Entry 1XU5 (X-ray diffraction, 1.96 A resolution); this record covers chains C and E of the 6 polymer chains in the assembly.

[Chain C]
Name: Methane monooxygenase component A beta chain
Source organism: Methylococcus capsulatus
Notes: EC 1.14.13.25; fragment: beta subunit
UniProtKB: P18798 (MEMB_METCA); numbering as in UniProt (aligned over 1-389)
Sequence (389 residues; numbered 1 to 389; the number before each row is that of its first residue):
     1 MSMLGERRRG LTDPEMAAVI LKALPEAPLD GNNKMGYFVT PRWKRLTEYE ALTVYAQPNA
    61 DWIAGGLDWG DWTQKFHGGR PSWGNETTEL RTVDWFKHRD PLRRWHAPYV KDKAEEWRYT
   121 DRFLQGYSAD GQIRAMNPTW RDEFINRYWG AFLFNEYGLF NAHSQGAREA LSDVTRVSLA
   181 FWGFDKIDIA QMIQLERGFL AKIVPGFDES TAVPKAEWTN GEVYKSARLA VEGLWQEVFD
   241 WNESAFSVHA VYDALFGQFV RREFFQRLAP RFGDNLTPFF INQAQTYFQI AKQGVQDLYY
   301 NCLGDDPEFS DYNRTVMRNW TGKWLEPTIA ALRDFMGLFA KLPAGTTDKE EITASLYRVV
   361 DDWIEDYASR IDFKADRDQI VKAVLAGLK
Disordered / not traced: 1

[Chain E]
Name: Methane monooxygenase component A gamma chain
Source organism: Methylococcus capsulatus
Notes: EC 1.14.13.25; fragment: gamma subunit
UniProtKB: P11987 (MEMG_METCA); residues 1-170 here correspond to UniProt positions 0-169 (UniProt number = residue number - 1)
Sequence (170 residues; numbered 1 to 170; the number before each row is that of its first residue):
     1 MAKLGIHSND TRDAWVNKIA QLNTLEKAAE MLKQFRMDHT TPFRNSYELD NDYLWIEAKL
    61 EEKVAVLKAR AFNEVDFRHK TAFGEDAKSV LDGTVAKMNA AKDKWEAEKI HIGFRQAYKP
   121 PIMPVNYFLD GERQLGTRLM ELRNLNYYDT PLEELRKQRG VRVVHLQSPH
Disordered / not traced: 1-2, 169-170

[How chain C and chain E interact]
Contacting residue pairs - 58 pairs, chain C then chain E:
  Asp61(C) - His7(E)  salt bridge
  Asp61(C) - Arg12(E)  salt bridge
  Asp61(C) - Trp55(E)
  Trp62(C) - Leu54(E)
  Trp62(C) - Trp55(E)
  Trp62(C) - Ala58(E)
  Leu67(C) - His7(E)  hydrogen bond (backbone-side chain)
  Asp68(C) - His7(E)
  Trp69(C) - Ile6(E)  hydrophobic
  Trp69(C) - His7(E)
  Gly70(C) - Leu54(E)
  Asp71(C) - Tyr53(E)
  Asp71(C) - Leu54(E)
  His77(C) - His111(E)
  His77(C) - Met140(E)
  His77(C) - Arg143(E)  hydrogen bond
  Gly78(C) - His111(E)
  Gly78(C) - Ile112(E)
  Gly78(C) - Arg115(E)
  Gly78(C) - Leu139(E)
  Gly79(C) - Arg115(E)
  Arg80(C) - Arg115(E)
  Arg80(C) - Glu132(E)
  Pro81(C) - Arg115(E)
  Asn85(C) - Ala58(E)
  Asn85(C) - Glu61(E)
  Glu86(C) - Arg115(E)  salt bridge
  Glu86(C) - Lys119(E)
  Glu86(C) - Pro120(E)
  Glu86(C) - Val125(E)
  Glu86(C) - Phe128(E)
  Thr88(C) - Val125(E)
  Glu89(C) - Pro124(E)
  Glu89(C) - Val125(E)  hydrogen bond (side chain-backbone)
  Arg91(C) - Ala58(E)
  Arg91(C) - Glu61(E)  salt bridge
  Gln165(C) - Leu129(E)
  Val238(C) - Asn126(E)
  Phe239(C) - Asn126(E)  hydrogen bond (backbone-side chain)
  Phe239(C) - Leu129(E)
  Phe239(C) - Asp130(E)
  Asp240(C) - Val125(E)
  Asp240(C) - Asn126(E)  hydrogen bond (backbone-side chain)
  Glu243(C) - Asn126(E)  hydrogen bond
  Phe309(C) - Glu62(E)
  Phe309(C) - Val66(E)  hydrophobic
  Tyr312(C) - Ala65(E)
  Tyr312(C) - Val66(E)  hydrophobic
  Tyr312(C) - Ala69(E)  hydrophobic
  Tyr312(C) - Phe77(E)
  Thr315(C) - Ala69(E)
  Val316(C) - Phe77(E)  hydrophobic
  Arg318(C) - Glu74(E)
  Asn319(C) - Glu74(E)  hydrogen bond (side chain-backbone)
  Asn319(C) - Phe77(E)
  Asn319(C) - Arg78(E)  hydrogen bond
  Lys323(C) - Arg78(E)
  Lys323(C) - Asn126(E)
Other interface residues (no listed pair), chain C (33 interface residues in all): Thr87, Glu237, Glu308, Asp311
Other interface residues (no listed pair), chain E (34 interface residues in all): Arg70, Pro121, Arg133, Asn144

[Summary]
The interface between chain C and chain E involves 33 residues on one side and 34 on the other; the contacts
include 8 hydrogen bonds and 4 salt bridges. Among the polar pairs are Asp61(C)-His7(E), Asp61(C)-Arg12(E) and
Glu86(C)-Arg115(E).
Here chain C is Methane monooxygenase component A beta chain and chain E is Methane monooxygenase component A
gamma chain, both from Methylococcus capsulatus. Entry 1XU5 (Soluble methane monooxygenase hydroxylase-phenol
soaked) was determined by X-ray diffraction together with 1XU3, 1XVB, 1XVC, 1XVD, 1XVE, 1XVF and 1XVG from the
same study.
